1MKO - chains C and D of the 4 polymer chains in the assembly; structure by X-ray diffraction, 2.18 A resolution.

== Chain C ==
Protein: Hemoglobin alpha chain
Organism: Homo sapiens
UniProt: P69905 (HBA_HUMAN); numbering as in UniProt (aligned over 1-141)
Chain sequence (141 residues; numbered 1 to 141; the number before each row is that of its first residue):
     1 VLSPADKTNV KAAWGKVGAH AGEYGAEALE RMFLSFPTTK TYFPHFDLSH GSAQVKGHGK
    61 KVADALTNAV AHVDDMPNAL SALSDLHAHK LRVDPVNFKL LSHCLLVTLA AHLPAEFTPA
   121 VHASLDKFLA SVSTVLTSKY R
Ion coordination: heme Fe: His87 (together with carbon monoxide)
Residues lining bound ligands: carbon monoxide / heme: Leu29, Met32, Thr39, Tyr42, Phe43, Phe46, His58, Lys61, Val62, Ala65, Leu66, Leu83, Leu86, His87, Leu91, Val93, Asn97, Phe98, Leu101, Val132, Leu136
UniProt features mapped onto this chain:
  - site: Lys61 (Not glycated)
  - natural variant: Asp6 (A6D: In J-Toronto; this construct carries the variant), Ala13 (A13D: In J-Paris 1/J-Aljezur), Glu27 (A27E: In Shenyang; this construct carries the variant), Lys61 (K61N: In Zambia; deletion: In Clinic), Asp64 (A64D: In Pontoise; this construct carries the variant), Asp75 (D75A: In Lille; D75G: In Chapel Hill; D75N: In G-Pest), Ala111 (A111D: In Petah Tikva)

== Chain D ==
Protein: Hemoglobin beta chain
Organism: Homo sapiens
UniProt: P68871 (HBB_HUMAN); residue numbers follow UniProt; this construct covers 1-146
Chain sequence (146 residues; row label = number of the first residue in the row):
     1 VHLTPEEKSA VTALWGKVNV DEVGGEALGR LLVVYPWTQR FFESFGDLST PDAVMGNPKV
    61 KAHGKKVLGA FSDGLAHLDN LKGTFATLSE LHCDKLHVDP ENFRLLGNVL VCVLAHHFGK
   121 EFTPPVQAAY QKVVAGVANA LAHKYH
Ion coordination: heme Fe: His92 (together with carbon monoxide)
Residues lining bound ligands: carbon monoxide / heme: Leu28, Leu31, Thr38, Phe41, Phe42, Ser44, Phe45, His63, Lys66, Val67, Ala70, Phe71, Leu88, Leu91, His92, Leu96, Val98, Asn102, Phe103, Leu106, Val137, Leu141
UniProt features mapped onto this chain:
  - natural variant: Leu3 (H3L: In Graz; this construct carries the variant), Glu7 (E7A: In G-Makassar; E7K: In Hb C; E7Q: In Machida; E7V: In SKCA), Lys8 (E8K: In G-Siriraj; this construct carries the variant), Val11 (A11V: In Iraq-Halabja; this construct carries the variant), Gly16 (W16G: In Randwick; this construct carries the variant), Val23 (E23V: In D-Granada; this construct carries the variant), Gly24 (V24G: In Miyashiro; this construct carries the variant), Gly25 (G25D: In Moscva; G25R: In Riverdale-Bronx; G25V: In Savannah), Leu32 (L32P: In Yokohama), Val33 (L33V: In Muscat; this construct carries the variant), Arg40 (Q40R: In Tianshui; this construct carries the variant), Phe42 (F42Y: In Mequon; deletion: In Bruxelles), 11 further natural variant entries in UniProt

== Chain C / chain D interface ==
Pairs across the interface - 39 pairs, chain C then chain D:
  Arg31(C) - Phe122(D)  hydrogen bond (side chain-backbone)
  Arg31(C) - Thr123(D)
  Arg31(C) - Pro124(D)
  Arg31(C) - Gln127(D)  hydrogen bond
  Leu34(C) - Pro124(D)  hydrophobic
  Leu34(C) - Pro125(D)
  Leu34(C) - Ala128(D)
  Ser35(C) - Gln127(D)  hydrogen bond
  Ser35(C) - Ala128(D)  hydrogen bond (side chain-backbone)
  Ser35(C) - Gln131(D)
  Phe36(C) - Gln131(D)
  Val96(C) - Arg104(D)
  His103(C) - Asn108(D)
  His103(C) - Val111(D)
  His103(C) - Gln127(D)
  His103(C) - Gln131(D)  hydrogen bond
  Leu106(C) - Cys112(D)  hydrophobic
  Val107(C) - Ala115(D)  hydrophobic
  Val107(C) - Gln127(D)
  Ala110(C) - Cys112(D)
  Ala110(C) - Ala115(D)
  Ala110(C) - His116(D)
  Ala111(C) - Ala115(D)
  Ala111(C) - Gly119(D)
  Ala111(C) - Lys120(D)
  His112(C) - Lys120(D)
  Pro114(C) - His116(D)  hydrogen bond (backbone-side chain)
  Phe117(C) - Arg30(D)  hydrogen bond (backbone-side chain)
  Phe117(C) - His116(D)
  Thr118(C) - Arg30(D)
  Pro119(C) - Arg30(D)
  Pro119(C) - Val33(D)
  Pro119(C) - Met55(D)  hydrophobic
  His122(C) - Arg30(D)  hydrogen bond
  His122(C) - Val34(D)
  Ala123(C) - Val33(D)  hydrophobic
  Ala123(C) - Val34(D)  hydrophobic
  Asp126(C) - Val34(D)
  Asp126(C) - Tyr35(D)
Also at the interface, not in a pair above, chain C (21 interface residues in all): Glu30, Cys104, Ala120
Also at the interface, not in a pair above, chain D (21 interface residues in all): Val109

== In short ==
Chain C and chain D each contribute 21 residues to their interface, with 8 hydrogen bonds. Among the polar
pairs are Arg31(C)-Phe122(D), Arg31(C)-Gln127(D) and Ser35(C)-Gln127(D). Ligands of chain C: carbon monoxide /
heme. Ligands of chain D: carbon monoxide / heme.
Here chain C is Hemoglobin alpha chain and chain D is Hemoglobin beta chain, both from Homo sapiens. Entry
1MKO (A Fourth Quaternary Structure of Human Hemoglobin A at 2.18 A Resolution) was determined by X-ray
diffraction (same publication as 1YZI).
